Entry 8QZ0 (electron microscopy, 3.80 A resolution); this record covers chains E and J of the 22 polymer chains in the assembly.

[Chain E]
Protein: Histone H2A.1
From: Saccharomyces cerevisiae S288C
UniProt: P04911 (H2A1_YEAST); residues 0-131 here correspond to UniProt positions 1-132 (UniProt number = residue number + 1)
Chain sequence (132 residues; numbered 0 to 131; the number before each row is that of its first residue; numbering starts at 0):
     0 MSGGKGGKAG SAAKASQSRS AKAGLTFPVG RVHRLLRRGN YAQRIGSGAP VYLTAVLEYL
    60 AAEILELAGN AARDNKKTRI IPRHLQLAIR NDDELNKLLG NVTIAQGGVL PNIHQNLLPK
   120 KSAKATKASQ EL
Unresolved in the structure: 0-16, 119-131
UniProt features mapped onto this chain:
  - motif: Ser128, Gln129 ([ST]-Q motif)
  - site: Lys119 (Not ubiquitinated)
  - modified residue: Ser1 (N-acetylserine), Lys4 (N6-acetyllysine), Lys7 (N6-acetyllysine), Lys13 (N6-succinyllysine), Lys21 (N6-succinyllysine), Gln105 (N5-methylglutamine), Lys119 (N6-malonyllysine), Ser128 (Phosphoserine)
  - cross-link: Lys126 (Glycyl lysine isopeptide (Lys-Gly) (interchain with G-Cter in SUMO))

[Chain J]
Molecule: 118-nt DNA strand
Sequence (118 nucleotides; each row starts with the number of its first residue; numbers below 1 keep their minus sign (DG-42 is residue -42)):
   -42 GACTAGGGAG TAATCCCCTT GGCGGTTAAA ACGCGGGGGA CAGCGCGTAC GTGCGTTTAA
    18 GCGGTGCTAG AGCTGTCTAC GACCAATTGA GCGGCCTCGG CACCGGGATT CTCCAGGG
Unresolved in the structure: -42 to -38

[Chain E / chain J interface]
Contacting residue pairs (15; chain E residue first):
  Ser17(E) - DG46(J)  phosphate contact
  Ser17(E) - DA47(J)  sugar contact
  Pro27(E) - DG48(J)  phosphate contact
  Gln42(E) - DA39(J)  phosphate contact
  Arg43(E) - DA39(J)  phosphate contact
  Ile44(E) - DG38(J)  hydrogen bond to the phosphate
  Ile44(E) - DA39(J)  hydrogen bond to the phosphate
  Gly45(E) - DG38(J)  sugar contact
  Ser46(E) - DA39(J)  hydrogen bond to the phosphate
  Lys75(E) - DC58(J)  phosphate contact
  Lys76(E) - DC58(J)  phosphate contact
  Thr77(E) - DG57(J)  phosphate contact
  Thr77(E) - DC58(J)  hydrogen bond to the phosphate
  Arg78(E) - DG57(J)  hydrogen bond to the phosphate
  Arg78(E) - DC58(J)  hydrogen bond to the phosphate
Also at the interface, not in a pair above, chain E (12 interface residues in all): Thr25

[Overview]
The interface between chain E and chain J involves 12 residues on one side and 7 on the other; the contacts
include 6 hydrogen bonds. Polar pairs include Ile44(E)-DG38(J), Ile44(E)-DA39(J) and Ser46(E)-DA39(J).
Chain E is Histone H2A.1 (Saccharomyces cerevisiae S288C) and chain J is a 118-nt DNA strand; the structure,
SWR1-hexasome-dimer complex, was determined by electron microscopy (same publication as 8QYV and 9FBW).
